PDB entry 7VYL | electron microscopy, 2.79 A resolution | chains C and D of the 5 polymer chains in the assembly

# Chain C
Name: Capsid protein VP3
Organism: Coxsackievirus B3
UniProtKB: P03313 (POLG_CXB3N); residues 1-238 here correspond to UniProt positions 333-570 (UniProt number = residue number + 332)
Sequence (238 residues; row label = number of the first residue in the row):
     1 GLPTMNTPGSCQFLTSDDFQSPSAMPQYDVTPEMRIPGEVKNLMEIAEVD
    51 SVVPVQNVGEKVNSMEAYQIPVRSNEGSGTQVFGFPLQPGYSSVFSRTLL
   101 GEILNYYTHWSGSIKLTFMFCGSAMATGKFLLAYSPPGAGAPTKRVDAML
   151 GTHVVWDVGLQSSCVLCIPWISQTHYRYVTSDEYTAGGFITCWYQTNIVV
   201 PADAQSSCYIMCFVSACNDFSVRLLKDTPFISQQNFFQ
Sequence notes: variant Val155 (Ile487 in P03313), Tyr178 (Phe510 in P03313), Thr180 (Ala512 in P03313)
Curated features (UniProtKB/Swiss-Prot):
  - region: Phe236 to Gln238 (Amphipathic alpha-helix)

# Chain D
Name: Capsid protein VP4
Organism: Coxsackievirus B3
UniProtKB: P03313 (POLG_CXB3N); residue numbers follow UniProt; this construct covers 1-69
Sequence (69 residues; row label = number of the first residue in the row):
     1 MGAQVSTQKTGAHETGLNASGNSIIHYTNINYYKDAASNSANRQDFTQDP
    51 GKFTEPVKDIMIKSLPALN
Unresolved in the structure: 1, 14-24
Sequence notes: variant Gly16 (Arg in P03313)
Curated features (UniProtKB/Swiss-Prot):
  - site: Asn69 (Cleavage)
  - lipidation: Gly2 (N-myristoyl glycine)

# How chain C and chain D interact
Pairs across the interface - 34 pairs, chain C then chain D:
  Asp18(C) with Ser40(D); Ala41(D), hydrogen bond (side chain-backbone); Arg43(D), salt bridge
  Phe19(C) with Ser40(D)
  Gln20(C) with Asn29(D); Ile30(D), hydrogen bond (side chain-backbone); Asn31(D); Tyr32(D), hydrogen bond (side chain-backbone); Tyr33(D); Ser38(D); Ser40(D)
  Ser21(C) with Tyr33(D); Ser38(D), hydrogen bond (backbone-side chain)
  Pro22(C) with Tyr33(D), hydrophobic; Ser38(D)
  Ser23(C) with Asp35(D); Ser38(D), hydrogen bond (backbone-side chain)
  Met25(C) with Asp35(D)
  Pro26(C) with Asp35(D)
  Gln27(C) with Asp35(D), hydrogen bond (backbone-side chain)
  Glu39(C) with Lys52(D); Phe53(D)
  Lys41(C) with Asp45(D), salt bridge; Thr47(D)
  Glu45(C) with Gln48(D); Asp49(D), hydrogen bond (side chain-backbone); Pro50(D); Phe53(D)
  Glu48(C) with Thr54(D)
  Val49(C) with Phe53(D), hydrophobic; Thr54(D)
  Gln161(C) with Pro66(D); Ala67(D), hydrogen bond (side chain-backbone); Leu68(D), hydrogen bond (side chain-backbone)
Interface residues without a listed pair, chain C (20 interface residues in all): Ser16, Asp17, Gly38, Val40, Asn42
Interface residues without a listed pair, chain D (23 interface residues in all): Lys34, Asn39

# In short
20 residues of chain C and 23 residues of chain D are in contact, with 9 hydrogen bonds and 2 salt bridges.
Polar contacts include Asp18(C)-Arg43(D), Lys41(C)-Asp45(D) and Asp18(C)-Ala41(D).
Chain C is Capsid protein VP3 and chain D is Capsid protein VP4, both from Coxsackievirus B3; the structure,
Coxsackievirus B3 at pH5.5 (VP3-234Q) incubation with coxsackievirus and adenovirus receptor for 20min, was
determined by electron microscopy, deposited together with 7VXH, 7VXZ, 7VY0, 7VY5, 7VY6, 7VYK and 3 further
entries.
